PDB entry 1XC8 | X-ray diffraction, 1.95 A resolution | chains B and A of the 3 polymer chains in the assembly

== Chain B ==
Molecule: 14-nt DNA strand
Sequence (14 nucleotides; each row starts with the number of its first residue):
     1 CTCTTTXTTTCTCG
Modified residues: FOX (((1R,2S,4R)-4-{[2-amino-5-(formylamino)-6-oxo-3,6-dihydropyrimidin-4-yl]amino}-2-hydroxycyclopentyl)methyl 5'-phosphate) at position 7

== Chain A ==
Molecule: Formamidopyrimidine-DNA glycosylase
Organism: Lactococcus lactis subsp. cremoris
Notes: EC 3.2.2.23
UniProtKB: P42371 (FPG_LACLC); aligned to UniProt positions 2-272 over residues 1-271 (the alignment contains insertions or deletions, so no single offset holds)
Chain sequence (271 residues; numbered 1 to 271; the number before each row is that of its first residue):
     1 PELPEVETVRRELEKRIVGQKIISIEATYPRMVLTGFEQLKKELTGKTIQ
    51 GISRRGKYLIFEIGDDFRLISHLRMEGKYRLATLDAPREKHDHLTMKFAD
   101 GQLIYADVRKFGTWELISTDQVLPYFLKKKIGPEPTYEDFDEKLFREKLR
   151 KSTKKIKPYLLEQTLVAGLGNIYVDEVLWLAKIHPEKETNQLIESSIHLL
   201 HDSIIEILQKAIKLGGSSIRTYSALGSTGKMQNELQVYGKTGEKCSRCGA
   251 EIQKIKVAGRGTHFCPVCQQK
Ion coordination: Zn2+: Cys245, Cys248, Cys265, Cys268
Swiss-Prot annotation at these positions:
  - region: Lys57 to Met75 (DNA-binding)
  - active site: Pro1 (Schiff-base intermediate with DNA), Glu2 (Proton donor), Lys57 (Proton donor)
  - binding site (DNA): His91, Arg109

== Chain B / chain A interface ==
Contacting residue pairs (33; chain B residue first):
  DT5(B) with Lys254(A), phosphate contact; Lys256(A), salt bridge to the phosphate
  DT6(B) with Met75(A), sugar contact; Arg109(A), base contact; Tyr238(A), phosphate contact; Lys254(A), salt bridge to the phosphate; Gly261(A), phosphate contact
  FOX_7(B) with Pro1(A), sugar contact; Glu2(A), base contact; Glu5(A), base contact; Met75(A), sugar contact; Asn171(A), base contact; Ile172(A), base contact; Ser217(A), base contact; Ile219(A), base contact; Arg220(A), base contact; Thr221(A), base contact; Tyr222(A), base contact; Tyr238(A), base contact; Arg260(A), hydrogen bond to the phosphate
  DT8(B) with Glu2(A), phosphate contact; Lys57(A), salt bridge to the phosphate; His72(A), hydrogen bond to the phosphate; Arg74(A), hydrogen bond to the base; Met75(A), phosphate contact; Gly170(A), phosphate contact; Asn171(A), hydrogen bond to the phosphate; Arg260(A), salt bridge to the phosphate
  DT9(B) with Lys57(A), salt bridge to the phosphate; His72(A), salt bridge to the phosphate; Arg74(A), hydrogen bond to the sugar; Gln163(A), phosphate contact
  DT10(B) with Lys129(A), salt bridge to the phosphate
Also at the interface, not in a pair above, chain A (28 interface residues in all): Tyr58, Glu76, Phe111, Leu161, Ser218

== Overview ==
The interface between chain B and chain A involves 6 residues on one side and 28 on the other, with 5 hydrogen
bonds and 7 salt bridges. Among the polar pairs are DT8(B)-Arg74(A), DT9(B)-Arg74(A) and FOX_7(B)-Arg260(A).
Here chain B is a 14-nt DNA strand and chain A is Formamidopyrimidine-DNA glycosylase (Lactococcus lactis
subsp. cremoris). Entry 1XC8 (Crystal structure complex between the wild-type lactococcus lactis fpg (mutm)
and a fapy-dg containing DNA) was determined by X-ray diffraction (same publication as 1TDZ).
